5DWQ - chains A and B of the 3 polymer chains in the assembly; structure by X-ray diffraction, 2.36 A resolution.

== Chain A (and B) ==
Name: Histone-arginine methyltransferase CARM1
From: Homo sapiens
Notes: EC 2.1.1.-, 2.1.1.125; fragment: catalytic domain; engineered mutation(s): aa 134-479; chain B of this document is another copy of the same molecule, construct and numbering; everything in this record applies to it too
UniProtKB: Q86X55 (CARM1_HUMAN); residue numbers follow UniProt; this construct covers 134-479
Amino-acid sequence (349 residues; each row starts with the number of its first residue):
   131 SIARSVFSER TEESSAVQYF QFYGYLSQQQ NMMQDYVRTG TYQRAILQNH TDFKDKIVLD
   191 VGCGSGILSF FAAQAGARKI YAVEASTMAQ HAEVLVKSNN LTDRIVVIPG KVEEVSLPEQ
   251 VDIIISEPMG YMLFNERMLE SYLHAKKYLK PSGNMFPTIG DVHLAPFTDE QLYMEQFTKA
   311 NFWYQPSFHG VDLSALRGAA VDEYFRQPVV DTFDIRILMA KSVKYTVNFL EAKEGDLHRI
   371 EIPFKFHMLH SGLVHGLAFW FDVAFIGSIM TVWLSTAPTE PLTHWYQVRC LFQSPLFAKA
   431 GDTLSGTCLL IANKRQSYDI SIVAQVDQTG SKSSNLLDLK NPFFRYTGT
Disordered / not traced: 131-134, 477-479 (chain B: 131-134, 478-479)
Construct notes: expression tag (131-133)
Residues lining bound ligands: sinefungin (SFG): F137, Y149, F150, Y153, Q159, M162, R168, D190, G192, C193, G194, I197, L198, V213, E214, A215, S216, G240, K241, V242, E243, E257, M268, S271
UniProt features mapped onto this chain:
  - region: R346 to L379 (Required for nuclear translocation)
  - binding site (S-adenosyl-L-methionine): Q159, R168, G192, E214, E243, S271
  - modified residue: S216 (Phosphoserine)
  - cross-link: K227 (Glycyl lysine isopeptide (Lys-Gly) (interchain with G-Cter in ubiquitin))
  - mutagenesis: R168 (R168A: Loss of protein methyltransferase activity without affecting ability to regulate replication fork progression), K227 (K227A: Loss of FBXO9-mediated ubiquitination and subsequent proteasomal degradation)

== Interface between chain A and chain B ==
Residue-residue contacts - 68 pairs, chain A then chain B:
  S144(A) - S144(B)
  Q148(A) - Q148(B)  hydrogen bond
  Y155(A) - E333(B)
  Y155(A) - N471(B)  hydrogen bond
  L156(A) - W313(B)
  L156(A) - A329(B)
  L156(A) - A330(B)
  L156(A) - E333(B)  hydrogen bond (backbone-side chain)
  S157(A) - E333(B)  hydrogen bond (backbone-side chain)
  S157(A) - Y334(B)
  Q160(A) - K309(B)
  Q160(A) - F312(B)
  Q160(A) - W313(B)
  Q160(A) - Y334(B)  hydrogen bond
  M163(A) - W313(B)  hydrophobic
  M163(A) - F318(B)
  M163(A) - L323(B)  hydrophobic
  Q164(A) - F312(B)
  Y166(A) - H319(B)
  T169(A) - H319(B)
  G170(A) - H319(B)
  Q173(A) - H319(B)  hydrogen bond
  I197(A) - F318(B)  hydrophobic
  I197(A) - V321(B)  hydrophobic
  F200(A) - V321(B)  hydrophobic
  F201(A) - H319(B)
  Q204(A) - H319(B)  hydrogen bond (side chain-backbone)
  Q204(A) - G320(B)
  H221(A) - L326(B)
  V224(A) - A325(B)  hydrophobic
  L225(A) - D322(B)
  L225(A) - L323(B)  hydrophobic
  L225(A) - L326(B)  hydrophobic
  S228(A) - A325(B)
  N229(A) - V321(B)
  N229(A) - D322(B)  hydrogen bond (side chain-backbone)
  K309(A) - Q160(B)  hydrogen bond (backbone-side chain)
  F312(A) - Q160(B)
  F312(A) - Q164(B)
  W313(A) - L156(B)
  W313(A) - Q160(B)  hydrogen bond
  W313(A) - M163(B)  hydrophobic
  F318(A) - M163(B)
  F318(A) - I197(B)  hydrophobic
  H319(A) - Y166(B)
  H319(A) - Q173(B)  hydrogen bond
  H319(A) - F201(B)
  H319(A) - Q204(B)  hydrogen bond (backbone-side chain)
  G320(A) - Q204(B)
  V321(A) - F200(B)  hydrophobic
  V321(A) - Q204(B)
  V321(A) - N229(B)
  D322(A) - L225(B)
  D322(A) - N229(B)  hydrogen bond (backbone-side chain)
  L323(A) - L225(B)  hydrophobic
  A325(A) - V224(B)  hydrophobic
  A325(A) - S228(B)
  L326(A) - H221(B)
  L326(A) - L225(B)  hydrophobic
  A329(A) - L156(B)
  A329(A) - H221(B)
  A330(A) - L156(B)
  E333(A) - Y155(B)
  E333(A) - L156(B)  hydrogen bond (side chain-backbone)
  E333(A) - S157(B)  hydrogen bond (side chain-backbone)
  Y334(A) - S157(B)
  Y334(A) - Q160(B)  hydrogen bond
  N471(A) - Y155(B)
Other interface residues (no listed pair), chain A (39 interface residues in all): Q159, D468
Other interface residues (no listed pair), chain B (40 interface residues in all): G154, Q159, T169, G170, S195

== Summary ==
Chain A and chain B form an interface of 39 and 40 residues respectively, with 16 hydrogen bonds. Polar pairs
include Q148(A)-Q148(B), Y155(A)-N471(B) and L156(A)-E333(B). Chain A binds sinefungin. UniProt lists 6
S-adenosyl-L-methionine-binding residues and 2 mutagenesis sites on chain A.
Chain A and chain B are both Histone-arginine methyltransferase CARM1 (Homo sapiens); the structure, Crystal
structure of CARM1, sinefungin, and methylated H3 peptide (R17), was determined by X-ray diffraction (same
publication as 5DX0, 5DX1, 5DX8, 5DXA and 5DXJ).
